PDB entry 6O6E | X-ray diffraction, 2.14 A resolution | chains B and E

[Chain B]
Name: L-proline--[L-prolyl-carrier protein] ligase
Source organism: Pseudomonas protegens Pf-5
Notes: EC 6.2.1.53
Reference sequence: Q4KCY5 (PLTF_PSEF5); residues 1-498 here = UniProt positions 1-498
Sequence (513 residues; numbered 1 to 513; the number before each row is that of its first residue):
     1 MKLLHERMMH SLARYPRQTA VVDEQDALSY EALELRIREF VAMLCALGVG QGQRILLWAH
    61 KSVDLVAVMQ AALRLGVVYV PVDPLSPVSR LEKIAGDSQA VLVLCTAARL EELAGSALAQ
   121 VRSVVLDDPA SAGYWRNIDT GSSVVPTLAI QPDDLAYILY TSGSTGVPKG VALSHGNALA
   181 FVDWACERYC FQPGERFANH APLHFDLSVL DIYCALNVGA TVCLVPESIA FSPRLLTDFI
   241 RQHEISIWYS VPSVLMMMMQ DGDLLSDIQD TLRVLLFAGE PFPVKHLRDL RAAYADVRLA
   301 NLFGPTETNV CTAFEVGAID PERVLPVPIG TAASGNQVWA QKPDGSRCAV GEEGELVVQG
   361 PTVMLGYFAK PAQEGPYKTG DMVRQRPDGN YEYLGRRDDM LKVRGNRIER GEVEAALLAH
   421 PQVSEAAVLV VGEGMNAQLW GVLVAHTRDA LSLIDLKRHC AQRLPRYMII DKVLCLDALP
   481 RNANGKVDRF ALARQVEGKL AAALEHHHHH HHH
Disordered / not traced: 1, 449-450, 507-513
Construct notes: expression tag (499-513)
Small-molecule neighbours:
  - I5M (5'-deoxy-5'-({(2S)-2-({2-[(N-{(2R)-4-[(dioxo-lambda~5~-phosphanyl)oxy]-2-hydroxy-3,3-dimethylbutanoyl}-beta-alanyl)amino]ethyl}sulfanyl)-2-[(2S)-pyrrolidin-2-yl]ethanesulfonyl}amino)adenosine): H200, A201, F205, D206, L207, F231, Y249, V251, S253, V254, M257, A278, G279, E280, P281, N301, L302, F303, G304, P305, T306, N309, V310, I329, D381, Y393, R396, M400, K402, R404, G405, N406, R407
  - malonic acid (MLA): P305, E307, Y367, Y377, T379, R396, D398, M400, R407, E409
Reported in the primary citation:
  - catalytic residues: K486 (proposed by the authors, not directly observed)
  - binding site for I5M: R404

[Chain E]
Name: Peptidyl carrier protein PltL
Source organism: Pseudomonas protegens Pf-5
Reference sequence: Q4KCZ1 (Q4KCZ1_PSEF5); numbering as in UniProt (aligned over 1-86)
Sequence (96 residues; row label = number of the first residue in the row):
     1 MDGEEVKEKI RRYIMEDLIG PSAKEDELDD QTPLLEWGIL NSMNIVKLMV YIRDEMGVSI
    61 PSTHITGKYF KDLNAISRTV EQLKAESALE HHHHHH
Disordered / not traced: 1-2, 20-25, 57-58, 86-96
Construct notes: expression tag (87-96)
Covalently attached groups: compound I5M linked to S42
Reported in the primary citation:
  - post-translational modification sites: S42
  - binding site for I5M: S42
  - conformationally variable residues (order/disorder transition, side-chain flip): G20 to E25, W37

[Interface between chain B and chain E]
Contacting residue pairs (29):
  S228(B) - T66(E)
  F231(B) - L35(E)  hydrophobic
  F231(B) - N41(E)
  F231(B) - S42(E)
  F231(B) - I65(E)
  S232(B) - S62(E)  hydrogen bond (side chain-backbone)
  S232(B) - I65(E)
  R234(B) - S62(E)
  L235(B) - S62(E)
  L235(B) - T63(E)
  M257(B) - M43(E)  hydrophobic
  R404(B) - M43(E)
  M435(B) - M43(E)
  S452(B) - D26(E)
  L453(B) - I19(E)  hydrophobic
  I454(B) - I19(E)  hydrophobic
  I454(B) - I39(E)  hydrophobic
  K457(B) - W37(E)
  K457(B) - G38(E)  hydrogen bond (side chain-backbone)
  K457(B) - I39(E)
  R458(B) - W37(E)
  A461(B) - E36(E)
  A461(B) - W37(E)
  R466(B) - L35(E)
  R466(B) - E36(E)
  I469(B) - E36(E)
  I469(B) - W37(E)
  K472(B) - L18(E)
  K472(B) - I19(E)
Interface residues without a listed pair, chain B (20 interface residues in all): D261, Q462, D471
Interface residues without a listed pair, chain E (18 interface residues in all): E27, L40, V46
Interface features reported in the paper:
  - pairs named by the authors: F231(B)-L35(E) (hydrophobic contact), S232(B)-S62(E) (hydrogen bond), I454(B)-W37(E) (hydrophobic contact), K457(B)-G38(E) (hydrogen bond), I19(E)-I454(B) (hydrophobic contact), I39(E)-I454(B) (hydrophobic contact)
  - interface residues, chain B: F231(B)
  - hot spots on chain B (mutagenesis) - F231A: decreased catalytic activity with Peptidyl carrier protein PltL (chain E)
  - interface residues, chain E: W37(E), M43(E)

[Overview]
20 residues of chain B face 18 of chain E across their interface, with 2 hydrogen bonds. Polar contacts
include S232(B)-S62(E) and K457(B)-G38(E). The authors report hydrophobic contacts between F231(B) and L35(E),
I454(B) and W37(E) and I19(E) and I454(B) among others; hydrogen bonds between S232(B) and S62(E) and K457(B)
and G38(E). From the paper: the catalytic residue K486(B); F231A of chain B reduces catalytic activity with
Peptidyl carrier protein PltL (chain E).
Here chain B is L-proline--[L-prolyl-carrier protein] ligase and chain E is Peptidyl carrier protein PltL,
both from Pseudomonas protegens Pf-5. Entry 6O6E (Crystal structure of PltF trapped with PltL using a proline
adenosine vinylsulfonamide inhibitor) was determined by X-ray diffraction.
